PDB entry 7XFI | electron microscopy, 2.90 A resolution | chains G and J of the 10 polymer chains in the assembly

# Chain G
Protein: Histone H2A type 1
From: Xenopus laevis
UniProt: P06897 (H2A1_XENLA); residues 0-129 here correspond to UniProt positions 1-130 (UniProt number = residue number + 1)
Sequence (130 residues; row label = number of the first residue in the row; numbering starts at 0):
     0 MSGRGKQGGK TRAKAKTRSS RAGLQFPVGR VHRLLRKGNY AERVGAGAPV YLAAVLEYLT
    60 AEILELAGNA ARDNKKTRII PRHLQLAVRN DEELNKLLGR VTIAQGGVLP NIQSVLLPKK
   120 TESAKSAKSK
Not modelled in the structure: 0-10, 118-129
Construct notes: conflict Arg99 (Gly100 in P06897)
Swiss-Prot annotation at these positions:
  - modified residue: Ser1 (N-acetylserine), Lys5 (N6-(2-hydroxyisobutyryl)lysine), Lys9 (N6-(2-hydroxyisobutyryl)lysine), Lys36 (N6-(2-hydroxyisobutyryl)lysine), Lys74 (N6-(2-hydroxyisobutyryl)lysine), Lys75 (N6-(2-hydroxyisobutyryl)lysine), Lys95 (N6-(2-hydroxyisobutyryl)lysine), Gln104 (N5-methylglutamine), Lys118 (N6-(2-hydroxyisobutyryl)lysine)
  - cross-link (Glycyl lysine isopeptide (Lys-Gly)): Lys13 (interchain with G-Cter in ubiquitin), Lys15 (interchain with G-Cter in ubiquitin), Lys119 (interchain with G-Cter in ubiquitin)

# Chain J
Molecule: 152-nt DNA strand
From: Xenopus laevis
Sequence (152 nucleotides; row label = number of the first residue in the row; numbers below 1 keep their minus sign (DC-74 is residue -74)):
   -74 CCTGGAGAAT CCCGGTGCCG AGGCCGCTCA ATTGGTCGTA GACAGCTCTA GCACCGCTTA
   -14 AACGCACGTA CGCGCTGTCC CCCGCGTTTT AACCGCCAAG GGGATTACTC CCTAGTCTCC
    46 AGGCCCGTGT CAGATATATA CATCCTGTGC AT
Not modelled in the structure: -74 to -73, 64-77

# How chain G and chain J interact
Pairs across the interface (15; chain G residue first):
  Arg11(G) - DT-42(J)  base contact
  Ala12(G) - DG-41(J)  phosphate contact
  Lys13(G) - DT-42(J)  phosphate contact
  Lys15(G) - DT-43(J)  phosphate contact
  Lys15(G) - DT-42(J)  hydrogen bond to the phosphate
  Thr16(G) - DT-43(J)  phosphate contact
  Arg17(G) - DT-43(J)  salt bridge to the phosphate
  Arg20(G) - DT-42(J)  salt bridge to the phosphate
  Gly28(G) - DA-44(J)  phosphate contact
  Gly28(G) - DT-43(J)  phosphate contact
  Arg29(G) - DA-44(J)  phosphate contact
  Arg32(G) - DA-44(J)  salt bridge to the phosphate
  Arg42(G) - DA-35(J)  sugar contact
  Arg77(G) - DA-54(J)  hydrogen bond to the phosphate
  Arg77(G) - DG-53(J)  salt bridge to the phosphate
Other interface residues (no listed pair), chain G (14 interface residues in all): Ala14, Ser18
Other interface residues (no listed pair), chain J (8 interface residues in all): DA-45

# Overview
The interface between chain G and chain J involves 14 residues on one side and 8 on the other, with 2 hydrogen
bonds and 4 salt bridges. Polar pairs include Lys15(G)-DT-42(J), Arg77(G)-DA-54(J) and Arg17(G)-DT-43(J).
Here chain G is Histone H2A type 1 and chain J is a 152-nt DNA strand, both from Xenopus laevis. Entry 7XFI
(Structure of nucleosome-DI complex (-50I, Apo state)) was determined by electron microscopy together with
7XFC, 7XFH, 7XFJ, 7XFL, 7XFM and 7XFN from the same study.
